PDB entry 1D1Y | X-ray diffraction, 2.20 A resolution | chains A and B

Chain A (and B):
Protein: Bovine endothelial nitric oxide synthase heme domain
Organism: Bos taurus
Notes: EC 1.14.13.39; chain B of this document is another copy of the same molecule, construct and numbering; everything in this record applies to it too
UniProt: P29473 (NOS3_BOVIN); residue numbers follow UniProt; this construct covers 39-482
Sequence (444 residues; numbered 39 to 482; the number before each row is that of its first residue):
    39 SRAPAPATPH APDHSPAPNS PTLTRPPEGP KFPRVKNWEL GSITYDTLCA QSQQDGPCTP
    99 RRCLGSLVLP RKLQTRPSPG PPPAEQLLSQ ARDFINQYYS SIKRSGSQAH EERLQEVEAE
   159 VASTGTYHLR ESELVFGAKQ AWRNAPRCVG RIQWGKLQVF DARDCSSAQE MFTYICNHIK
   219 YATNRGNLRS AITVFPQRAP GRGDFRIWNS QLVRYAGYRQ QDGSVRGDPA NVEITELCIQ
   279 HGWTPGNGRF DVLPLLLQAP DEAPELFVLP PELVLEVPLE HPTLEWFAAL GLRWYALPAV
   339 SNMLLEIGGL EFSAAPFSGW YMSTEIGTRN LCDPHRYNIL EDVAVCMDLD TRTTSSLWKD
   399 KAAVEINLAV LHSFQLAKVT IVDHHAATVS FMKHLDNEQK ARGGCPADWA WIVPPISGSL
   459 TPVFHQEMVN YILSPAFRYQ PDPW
Not modelled in the structure: 39-66 (chain B: 39-68)
Construct notes: conflict Arg100 (Cys in P29473)
Curated features (UniProtKB/Swiss-Prot):
  - binding site (Zn(2+)): Cys96, Cys101
  - binding site ((6R)-L-erythro-5,6,7,8-tetrahydrobiopterin): Ser104, Ala448, Trp449, Phe462
  - binding site (heme b): Cys186, Tyr477
  - binding site (L-arginine): Gln249, Trp358, Tyr359, Glu363, Asn368
  - modified residue: Ser116 (Phosphoserine)

Chain A / chain B interface:
Pairs across the interface - 132 pairs, chain A then chain B:
  Pro68(A) - Arg109(B)  hydrogen bond (backbone-side chain)
  Phe70(A) - Arg109(B)  hydrogen bond (backbone-side chain)
  Pro71(A) - Arg100(B)
  Pro71(A) - Leu102(B)  hydrophobic
  Arg72(A) - Leu105(B)
  Arg72(A) - Arg109(B)
  Trp76(A) - Val106(B)  hydrophobic
  Trp76(A) - Leu107(B)  hydrophobic
  Trp76(A) - His373(B)
  Glu77(A) - Pro372(B)
  Glu77(A) - His373(B)
  Tyr83(A) - Arg109(B)
  Cys87(A) - Arg99(B)
  Ala88(A) - Arg99(B)
  Ser90(A) - Arg99(B)  hydrogen bond (backbone-side chain)
  Asp93(A) - Pro98(B)
  Asp93(A) - Arg99(B)
  Gly94(A) - Pro98(B)  hydrogen bond (backbone-backbone)
  Cys96(A) - Cys96(B)  hydrophobic
  Cys96(A) - Thr97(B)
  Cys96(A) - Pro98(B)
  Cys96(A) - Cys101(B)  hydrophobic
  Thr97(A) - Cys96(B)
  Pro98(A) - Asp93(B)
  Pro98(A) - Gly94(B)  hydrogen bond (backbone-backbone)
  Pro98(A) - Cys96(B)
  Arg99(A) - Cys87(B)
  Arg99(A) - Ser90(B)  hydrogen bond (side chain-backbone)
  Arg99(A) - Asp93(B)  salt bridge
  Arg99(A) - Tyr469(B)
  Arg100(A) - Val467(B)
  Arg100(A) - Asn468(B)
  Arg100(A) - Tyr469(B)
  Cys101(A) - Cys96(B)  hydrophobic
  Cys101(A) - Cys101(B)  hydrophobic
  Cys101(A) - Val467(B)
  Cys101(A) - Asn468(B)  hydrogen bond (backbone-backbone)
  Leu102(A) - Pro71(B)  hydrophobic
  Leu102(A) - Val467(B)  hydrophobic
  Ser104(A) - Trp447(B)
  Ser104(A) - Met466(B)  hydrogen bond (side chain-backbone)
  Leu105(A) - Glu465(B)
  Leu105(A) - Met466(B)
  Val106(A) - Trp76(B)  hydrophobic
  Val106(A) - Glu465(B)  hydrogen bond (backbone-side chain)
  Leu107(A) - Trp76(B)  hydrophobic
  Arg109(A) - Arg72(B)
  Thr366(A) - Ser457(B)
  Arg367(A) - Ser457(B)
  Arg367(A) - Phe462(B)
  Arg367(A) - His463(B)
  Asp371(A) - His463(B)  salt bridge
  Pro372(A) - Glu77(B)
  Pro372(A) - His463(B)
  His373(A) - Trp76(B)  hydrogen bond (side chain-backbone)
  His373(A) - Glu77(B)
  His373(A) - His463(B)
  Leu378(A) - Leu458(B)  hydrophobic
  Thr392(A) - Asp421(B)  hydrogen bond
  Thr392(A) - His423(B)
  Thr392(A) - Ala424(B)
  Ser393(A) - Leu406(B)
  Ser393(A) - Leu409(B)
  Ser393(A) - Gln413(B)
  Ser393(A) - Asp421(B)
  Ser394(A) - Leu406(B)
  Leu395(A) - Val402(B)
  Leu395(A) - Asn405(B)
  Leu395(A) - Leu406(B)
  Leu395(A) - Leu409(B)  hydrophobic
  Leu395(A) - His422(B)
  Lys397(A) - His423(B)
  Lys397(A) - Leu458(B)
  Asp398(A) - His422(B)  salt bridge
  Asp398(A) - His423(B)  salt bridge
  Asp398(A) - Ile454(B)
  Asp398(A) - Ser455(B)  hydrogen bond
  Lys399(A) - Val402(B)
  Lys399(A) - Leu406(B)
  Ala401(A) - Leu458(B)  hydrophobic
  Val402(A) - Leu395(B)
  Val402(A) - Lys399(B)
  Glu403(A) - Lys399(B)
  Asn405(A) - Leu395(B)
  Leu406(A) - Ser393(B)
  Leu406(A) - Leu395(B)
  Leu406(A) - Lys399(B)
  Leu409(A) - Ser393(B)
  Leu409(A) - Leu395(B)  hydrophobic
  Gln413(A) - Ser393(B)  hydrogen bond
  Asp421(A) - Thr392(B)  hydrogen bond
  Asp421(A) - Ser393(B)
  His422(A) - Leu395(B)
  His422(A) - Asp398(B)  salt bridge
  His423(A) - Thr392(B)
  His423(A) - Lys397(B)
  His423(A) - Asp398(B)  salt bridge
  Trp447(A) - Ser104(B)
  Trp447(A) - Ala448(B)  hydrophobic
  Ala448(A) - Trp447(B)  hydrophobic
  Pro453(A) - Ser455(B)
  Pro453(A) - Gly456(B)  hydrogen bond (backbone-backbone)
  Pro453(A) - Ser457(B)  hydrogen bond (backbone-backbone)
  Ile454(A) - Ser455(B)
  Ser455(A) - Asp398(B)  hydrogen bond
  Ser455(A) - Pro453(B)
  Ser455(A) - Ile454(B)
  Ser455(A) - Ser455(B)
  Gly456(A) - Pro453(B)  hydrogen bond (backbone-backbone)
  Ser457(A) - Thr366(B)
  Ser457(A) - Arg367(B)
  Ser457(A) - Pro453(B)  hydrogen bond (backbone-backbone)
  Leu458(A) - Leu378(B)  hydrophobic
  Leu458(A) - Lys397(B)
  Leu458(A) - Asp398(B)
  Leu458(A) - Ala401(B)  hydrophobic
  Phe462(A) - Arg367(B)
  His463(A) - Asp371(B)
  His463(A) - Pro372(B)
  His463(A) - His373(B)
  Glu465(A) - Ser104(B)
  Glu465(A) - Leu105(B)
  Glu465(A) - Val106(B)  hydrogen bond (side chain-backbone)
  Met466(A) - Cys101(B)
  Met466(A) - Ser104(B)  hydrogen bond (backbone-side chain)
  Val467(A) - Arg100(B)
  Val467(A) - Cys101(B)
  Val467(A) - Leu102(B)  hydrophobic
  Asn468(A) - Arg100(B)
  Asn468(A) - Cys101(B)  hydrogen bond (backbone-backbone)
  Tyr469(A) - Arg99(B)
  Tyr469(A) - Arg100(B)
Interface residues without a listed pair, chain A (66 interface residues in all): Gln92, Gly103, Cys370, Ala424
Interface residues without a listed pair, chain B (62 interface residues in all): Gln92, Gly103, Cys370, Ser394, Glu403

Summary:
Chain A and chain B form an interface of 66 and 62 residues respectively, with 22 hydrogen bonds and 6 salt
bridges. Polar pairs include Arg99(A)-Asp93(B), Asp371(A)-His463(B) and Asp398(A)-His422(B).
Both chains are Bovine endothelial nitric oxide synthase heme domain (Bos taurus). Entry 1D1Y (Bovine
endothelial nitric oxide synthase heme domain complexed with 1,3-pbitu (H4B free)) was determined by X-ray
diffraction, deposited together with 1I83, 1D1V and 1D1X.
